Entry 6DDE (electron microscopy, 3.50 A resolution); this record covers chains A and R of the 6 polymer chains in the assembly.

== Chain A ==
Molecule: Guanine nucleotide-binding protein G(i) subunit alpha-1
Source organism: Homo sapiens
Reference sequence: P63096 (GNAI1_HUMAN); numbering as in UniProt (aligned over 1-354)
Sequence (354 residues; numbered 1 to 354; the number before each row is that of its first residue):
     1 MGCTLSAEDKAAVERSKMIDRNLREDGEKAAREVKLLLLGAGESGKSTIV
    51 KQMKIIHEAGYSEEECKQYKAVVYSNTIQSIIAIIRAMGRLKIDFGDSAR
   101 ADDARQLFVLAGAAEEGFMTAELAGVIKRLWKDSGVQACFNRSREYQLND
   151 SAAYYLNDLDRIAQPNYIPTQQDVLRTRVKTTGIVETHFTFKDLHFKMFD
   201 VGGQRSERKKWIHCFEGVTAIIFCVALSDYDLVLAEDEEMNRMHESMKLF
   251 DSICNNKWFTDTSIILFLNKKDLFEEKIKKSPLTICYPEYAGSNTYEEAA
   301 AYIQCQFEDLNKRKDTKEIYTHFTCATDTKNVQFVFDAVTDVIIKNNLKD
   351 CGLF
Not modelled in the structure: 1-4, 56-181, 234-240
Curated features (UniProtKB/Swiss-Prot):
  - region: K35 to T48 (G1 motif), D173 to T181 (G2 motif), F196 to R205 (G3 motif), I265 to D272 (G4 motif), T324 to T329 (G5 motif)
  - binding site (GTP): E43 to T48, S151, L175 to T181, D200 to Q204, N269 to D272, A326
  - binding site (Mg(2+)): S47, T181
  - modified residue: R178 (ADP-ribosylarginine), Q204 (Deamidated glutamine), C351 (ADP-ribosylcysteine)
  - lipidation: G2 (N-myristoyl glycine), C3 (S-palmitoyl cysteine)
  - natural variant: G40 (G40C: In NEDHISB; G40R: In NEDHISB), G45 (G45D: In NEDHISB), T48 (T48I: In NEDHISB; T48K: In NEDHISB), Q52 (Q52P: In NEDHISB), S75 (deletion: In NEDHISB; uncertain significance), Q172 (deletion: In NEDHISB), D173 (D173V: In NEDHISB), E186 to F189 (deletion: In NEDHISB; uncertain significance), C224 (C224Y: In NEDHISB), K270 (K270N: In NEDHISB; K270R: In NEDHISB), D272 (D272G: In NEDHISB), A326 (A326P: In NEDHISB), 1 further natural variant entry in UniProt
  - mutagenesis: G42 (G42R: Abolishes switch to an activated conformation and dissociation from beta and gamma subunits upon GTP binding. Abolishes interaction with RGS family members), E116 (E116L: Enhances interaction (inactive GDP-bound) with RGS14), Q147 (Q147L: Enhances interaction (inactive GDP-bound) with RGS14), E245 (E245L: Enhances interaction (inactive GDP-bound) with RGS14)

== Chain R ==
Molecule: Mu-type opioid receptor
Source organism: Mus musculus
Reference sequence: P42866 (OPRM_MOUSE), isoform P42866-19; the construct has insertions or renumbered stretches relative to UniProt, so the offset changes along the chain: 3-45 = UniProt 9-51; 52-358 = UniProt 52-358
Sequence (356 residues; row label = number of the first residue in the row):
     3 NISDCSDPLAPASCSPAPGSWLNLSHVDGNQSDPCGPNRTGLGENLYFQG
    53 SHSLCPQTGSPSMVTAITIMALYSIVCVVGLFGNFLVMYVIVRYTKMKTA
   103 TNIYIFNLALADALATSTLPFQSVNYLMGTWPFGNILCKIVISIDYYNMF
   153 TSIFTLCTMSVDRYIAVCHPVKALDFRTPRNAKIVNVCNWILSSAIGLPV
   203 MFMATTKYRQGSIDCTLTFSHPTWYWENLLKICVFIFAFIMPVLIITVCY
   253 GLMILRLKSVRMLSGSKEKDRNLRRITRMVLVVVAVFIVCWTPIHIYVII
   303 KALITIPETTFQTVSWHFCIALGYTNSCLNPVLYAFLDENFKRCFREFCI
   353 PTSSTI
Not modelled in the structure: 3-64, 346-358
Construct notes: insertion (46-51)
Cystine bridges: C140-C217
Curated features (UniProtKB/Swiss-Prot):
  - motif: N332 to Y336 (NPxxY)
  - modified residue: Y166 (Phosphotyrosine)
  - lipidation: C351 (S-palmitoyl cysteine)
  - glycosylation (N-linked (GlcNAc...) asparagine): N3, N25, N32, N40
What the authors report for this chain:
  - disease-associated variants - R179C: abolished signaling (citing earlier work)

== Interface between chain A and chain R ==
Pairs across the interface (34; chain A residue first):
  R24(A) - R182(R)
  R32(A) - L176(R)
  R32(A) - D177(R)  salt bridge
  D193(A) - V173(R)
  L194(A) - L176(R)  hydrophobic
  K314(A) - K271(R)  hydrogen bond (backbone-side chain)
  D315(A) - S268(R)
  D315(A) - E270(R)
  D315(A) - K271(R)
  T316(A) - M264(R)
  I319(A) - R263(R)
  Y320(A) - R263(R)
  F336(A) - V173(R)  hydrophobic
  T340(A) - P172(R)
  D341(A) - V262(R)
  D341(A) - R263(R)
  D341(A) - M264(R)
  I343(A) - P172(R)  hydrophobic
  I343(A) - L176(R)  hydrophobic
  I344(A) - V169(R)
  I344(A) - P172(R)  hydrophobic
  I344(A) - R258(R)
  K345(A) - M264(R)
  N347(A) - A168(R)  hydrogen bond (side chain-backbone)
  N347(A) - R179(R)  hydrogen bond
  L348(A) - V169(R)  hydrophobic
  L348(A) - L259(R)  hydrophobic
  D350(A) - T103(R)
  C351(A) - T103(R)
  C351(A) - R165(R)  hydrogen bond
  G352(A) - D340(R)
  L353(A) - R277(R)  hydrogen bond (backbone-side chain)
  L353(A) - M281(R)  hydrophobic
  F354(A) - I278(R)
Also at the interface, not in a pair above, chain A (24 interface residues in all): A31, K192
Also at the interface, not in a pair above, chain R (27 interface residues in all): A175, M255, L265, E341, N342

== Summary ==
The interface between chain A and chain R involves 24 residues on one side and 27 on the other, with 5
hydrogen bonds and 1 salt bridge. Among the polar pairs are R32(A)-D177(R), K314(A)-K271(R) and
N347(A)-A168(R). From the paper: R179C of chain R abolishes signaling.
Chain A is Guanine nucleotide-binding protein G(i) subunit alpha-1 (Homo sapiens) and chain R is Mu-type
opioid receptor (Mus musculus); the structure, Mu Opioid Receptor-Gi Protein Complex, was determined by
electron microscopy (same publication as 6DDF).
